PDB entry 3NG4 | X-ray diffraction, 1.73 A resolution | chains A and B of the 4 polymer chains in the assembly

# Chain A (and B)
Name: Peptidoglycan recognition protein 1
From: Camelus dromedarius
Notes: chain B of this document is another copy of the same molecule, construct and numbering; everything in this record applies to it too
UniProt: Q9GK12 (PGRP1_CAMDR); residues 1-171 here correspond to UniProt positions 23-193 (UniProt number = residue number + 22)
Chain sequence (171 residues; row label = number of the first residue in the row):
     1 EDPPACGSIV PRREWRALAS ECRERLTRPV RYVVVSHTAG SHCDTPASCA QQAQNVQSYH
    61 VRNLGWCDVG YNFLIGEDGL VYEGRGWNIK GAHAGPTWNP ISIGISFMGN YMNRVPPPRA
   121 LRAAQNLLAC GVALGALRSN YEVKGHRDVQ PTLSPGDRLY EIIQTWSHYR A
Disulfides: Cys6-Cys130, Cys22-Cys67, Cys43-Cys49

# Chain A / chain B interface
Pairs across the interface - 36 pairs, chain A then chain B:
  Ala5(A) - Ala129(B)
  Gly7(A) - Asn126(B)
  Ser8(A) - Arg122(B)  hydrogen bond (side chain-backbone)
  Ser8(A) - Ala123(B)  hydrogen bond (side chain-backbone)
  Ser8(A) - Asn126(B)
  Ile9(A) - Arg122(B)  hydrogen bond (backbone-side chain)
  Val10(A) - Arg122(B)
  Pro11(A) - Arg122(B)
  Glu14(A) - Pro118(B)
  Glu14(A) - Arg122(B)  salt bridge
  Asp44(A) - Pro46(B)
  Thr45(A) - Thr45(B)
  Pro46(A) - Asp44(B)
  Pro46(A) - Asp78(B)
  Pro46(A) - Arg119(B)
  Asp78(A) - Pro46(B)
  Asp78(A) - Leu80(B)
  Gly79(A) - Leu80(B)
  Leu80(A) - Asp78(B)
  Leu80(A) - Gly79(B)
  Pro118(A) - Glu14(B)
  Arg119(A) - Pro46(B)
  Arg122(A) - Pro4(B)
  Arg122(A) - Ser8(B)
  Arg122(A) - Ile9(B)  hydrogen bond (side chain-backbone)
  Arg122(A) - Val10(B)
  Arg122(A) - Pro11(B)
  Arg122(A) - Glu14(B)  salt bridge
  Ala123(A) - Ser8(B)
  Gln125(A) - Pro4(B)
  Asn126(A) - Pro4(B)
  Asn126(A) - Ala5(B)
  Asn126(A) - Cys6(B)
  Asn126(A) - Gly7(B)
  Asn126(A) - Ser8(B)  hydrogen bond
  Ser167(A) - Pro3(B)
Also at the interface, not in a pair above, chain B (23 interface residues in all): Asp2

# In short
Chain A and chain B form an interface of 20 and 23 residues respectively; the contacts include 5 hydrogen
bonds and 2 salt bridges. Among the polar pairs are Glu14(A)-Arg122(B), Ser8(A)-Arg122(B) and
Ser8(A)-Ala123(B).
Chain A and chain B are both Peptidoglycan recognition protein 1 (Camelus dromedarius); the structure, Ternary
complex of peptidoglycan recognition protein (PGRP-S) with Maltose and N-Acetylglucosamine at 1.7 A
Resolution, was determined by X-ray diffraction (same publication as 3NW3).
